Entry 6LK8 (electron microscopy, 5.50 A resolution (low resolution: residue-level contacts below are approximate; hydrogen-bond / salt-bridge calls are withheld)); this record covers chains i and j of the 32 polymer chains in the assembly.

Chain i:
Name: Nuclear pore complex protein
From: Xenopus laevis
Reference sequence: A2RV69 (A2RV69_XENLA); numbering as in UniProt (aligned over 1-916)
Amino-acid sequence (916 residues; each row starts with the number of its first residue):
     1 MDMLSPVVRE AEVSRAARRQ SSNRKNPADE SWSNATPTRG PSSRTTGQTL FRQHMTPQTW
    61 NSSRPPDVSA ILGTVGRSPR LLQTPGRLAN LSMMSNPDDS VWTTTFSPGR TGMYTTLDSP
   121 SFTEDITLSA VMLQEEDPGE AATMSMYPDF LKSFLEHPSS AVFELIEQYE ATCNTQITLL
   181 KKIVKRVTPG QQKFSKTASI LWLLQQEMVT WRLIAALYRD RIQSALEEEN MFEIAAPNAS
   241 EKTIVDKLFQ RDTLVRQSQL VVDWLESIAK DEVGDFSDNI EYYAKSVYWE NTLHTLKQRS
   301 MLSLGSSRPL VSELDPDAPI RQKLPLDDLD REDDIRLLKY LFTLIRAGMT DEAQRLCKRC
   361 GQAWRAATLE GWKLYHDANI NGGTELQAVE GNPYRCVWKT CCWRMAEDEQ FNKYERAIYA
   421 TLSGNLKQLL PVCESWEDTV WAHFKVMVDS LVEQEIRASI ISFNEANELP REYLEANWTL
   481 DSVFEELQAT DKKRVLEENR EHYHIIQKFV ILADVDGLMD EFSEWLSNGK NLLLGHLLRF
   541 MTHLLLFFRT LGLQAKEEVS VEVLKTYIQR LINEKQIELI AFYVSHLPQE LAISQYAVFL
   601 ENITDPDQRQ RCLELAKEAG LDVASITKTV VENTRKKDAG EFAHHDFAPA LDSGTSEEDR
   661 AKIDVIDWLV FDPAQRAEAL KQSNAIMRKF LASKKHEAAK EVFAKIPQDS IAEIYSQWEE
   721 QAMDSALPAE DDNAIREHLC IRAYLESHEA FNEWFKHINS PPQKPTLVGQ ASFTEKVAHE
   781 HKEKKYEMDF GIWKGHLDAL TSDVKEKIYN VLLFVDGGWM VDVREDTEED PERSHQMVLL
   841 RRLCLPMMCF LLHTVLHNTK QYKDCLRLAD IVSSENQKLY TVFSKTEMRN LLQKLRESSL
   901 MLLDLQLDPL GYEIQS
Disordered / not traced: 1-142, 226-238, 298-316, 605-610, 624-627, 672-674, 915-916

Chain j:
Name: outer Nup133
From: Xenopus laevis
Reference sequence: A0A1L8H1I9 (A0A1L8H1I9_XENLA); residues 1-1140 here = UniProt positions 1-1140
Amino-acid sequence (1140 residues; numbered 1 to 1140; the number before each row is that of its first residue):
     1 MFPSPRAQGM GSARRPFNSR LTGGRKALGP GVTASSSPSA LYSPVGRRVS ASGARSTPSR
    61 VYLHPAASET VNYNVQLFGS SLPVKVMEAL SNASADEPMA ACIHEGGWAW LACNDRLIIW
   121 KISHSSSAKL MVCKELPLPL SDSEWSADLV DICAQTGDPA AAQSVALMAA TPEGSSRYWP
   181 NILHEGTYIE SYTEFGSSLC AFVTAVKGNS FILSSEKNQL VRLTPDASGK MNQRVLPQGQ
   241 GMLSGIGRRV STLFGILSPA VESTLCSVLW DKGDCFYTLT DSSINKWDLD DTSESQVLNW
   301 DMSRVLREYI SDAIWGSESD YDDIKAGINI NYLSLNQNCD GLVILSAAWH PGDNPCQIYY
   361 TLVTVKDEGY NISDEITVEV TQFNPVFQAR GMQLCQLVVP NFSSQACYLY TQEMIFACST
   421 GTGRSTLPQE KIPFEAQGDN IVGAGSCEGW PVFFIRKSGM LTVVARETAS VLPEHMEESL
   481 SSVSKSSRQA VVKDSRPDQI AHDDKTKHLK AAFLRYCRKD ILGAQSMVDS LFSDSDMEPD
   541 DELDLAVNQI SVDLIDDYPA SDPRWAESVP EEAAGFSNTS LILLHQLEDK MKAHSFFVDF
   601 LHQVGLFSRL STCQTKGMLV ATRLLLSEHA EKLSAAIVLK NHHAKLPVLV NSAIQLALDK
   661 RMCTVPQNLT AADVYFREVS QMEIIFECLV DKEEADLEST SIDSVEWANI VVNVNTILKD
   721 MLHVACQYRQ SKNSLYKNES GIQEPEHVPW TASSGTAGIR SVVTRQHGII LKVYPQADSG
   781 LRTILIEQLA ALLNYLLDDY VTQLKSIDKL ANEERYNILE MEYAQKRSEL LSPLLILGQY
   841 AWASNLAEKY CDFDILVQIC EMTDNQSRLQ RYMTLFAEQN FSDFLFRWYL EKGKRGKLLS
   901 QPASQHGQLA AFLQAHDHLS WLHELNSQEF EKAHRTLQTL ANMETRYFCK KKTLLGLSKL
   961 AALASDFQED VLQEKVEEIA EQEHFLLHQE TLPKKLLEEK QLDLNAMPVL APFQLIQLYV
  1021 CEENKRANEN DFMKALDLLE YIGDDSEVDV EELKLEILCK AIKRDEWSAT DGKDDPIEAT
  1081 KDSIFVKVLQ NLLNKGIELK GYLPKAETLL QSEELNSLKT NSYFEFSLKA NYECYMKMQS
Disordered / not traced: 1-68, 198, 272-273, 468-504, 611, 903-905, 1140

How chain i and chain j interact:
Pairs across the interface - 11 pairs, chain i then chain j:
  Ala869(i) - Gly956(j)
  Ala869(i) - Leu957(j)
  Ala869(i) - Leu960(j)
  Ser873(i) - Gly956(j)
  Ser873(i) - Lys959(j)
  Lys885(i) - Ala964(j)
  Lys885(i) - Ser965(j)
  Met888(i) - Leu963(j)
  Met888(i) - Ala964(j)
  Arg889(i) - Ala964(j)
  Arg896(i) - Leu925(j)
Other interface residues (no listed pair), chain i (8 interface residues in all): Tyr880, Gln893

In short:
The chain i/chain j interface involves 8 residues from each chain.
Here chain i is Nuclear pore complex protein and chain j is outer Nup133, both from Xenopus laevis. Entry 6LK8
(Structure of Xenopus laevis Cytoplasmic Ring subunit) was determined by electron microscopy.
